PDB entry 3E1I | X-ray diffraction, 2.30 A resolution | chains A and C of the 4 polymer chains in the assembly

== Chain A ==
Protein: Fibrinogen alpha chain
From: Homo sapiens
Reference sequence: P02671 (FIBA_HUMAN); residues 111-197 here correspond to UniProt positions 130-216 (UniProt number = residue number + 19)
Amino-acid sequence (87 residues; each row starts with the number of its first residue):
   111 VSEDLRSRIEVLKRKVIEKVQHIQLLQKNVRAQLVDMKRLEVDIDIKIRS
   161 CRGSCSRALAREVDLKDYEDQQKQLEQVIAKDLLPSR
Disordered / not traced: 111-133, 191-197

== Chain C ==
Protein: Fibrinogen gamma chain
From: Homo sapiens
Reference sequence: P02679 (FIBG_HUMAN); residues 88-406 here correspond to UniProt positions 114-432 (UniProt number = residue number + 26)
Amino-acid sequence (319 residues; each row starts with the number of its first residue):
    88 KMLEEIMKYEASILTHDSSIRYLQEIYNSNNQKIVNLKEKVAQLEAQCQE
   138 PCKDTVQIHDITGKDCQDIANKGAKQSGLYFIKPLKANQQFLVYCEIDGS
   188 GNGWTVFQKRLDGSVDFKKNWIQYKEGFGHLSPTGTTEFWLGNEKIHLIS
   238 TQSAIPYALRVELEDWNGRTSTADYAMFKVGPEADKYRLTYAYFAGGDAG
   288 DAFDGFDFGDDPSDKFFTSHNGMQFSTWDNDNDKFEGNCAEQDGSGWWMN
   338 KCHAGHLNGVYYQGGTYSKASTPNGYDNGIIWATWKTRWYSMKKTTMKII
   388 PFNRLTIGEGQQHHLGGAK
Disordered / not traced: 88-104, 393-406
Disulfide bonds: Cys153-Cys182, Cys326-Cys339
Bound ions: Ca2+ site 1: Glu132 (shared with 3 residues of chain B); Ca2+ site 2: Asp294, Gly296, Asp298, Asp301; Ca2+ site 3: Asp318, Asp320, Phe322, Gly324
UniProt features mapped onto this chain:
  - region: Thr374 to Glu396 (Gamma-chain polymerization, binding amino end of another fibrin alpha chain), Gly397 to Lys406 (Platelet aggregation and Staphylococcus clumping)
  - binding site (Ca(2+)): Asp318, Asp320, Phe322, Gly324
  - glycosylation: Asn308 (N-linked (GlcNAc...) asparagine)
  - cross-link: Gln398 (Isoglutamyl lysine isopeptide (Gln-Lys) (interchain with K-432)), Lys406 (Isoglutamyl lysine isopeptide (Lys-Gln) (interchain with Q-424))
Reported in the primary citation:
  - Ca2+ coordination: Glu132, Asp294 to Asp301

== Chain A / chain C interface ==
Contacting residue pairs (22; chain A residue first):
  Gln134(A) - Ile107(C)
  Asn139(A) - Tyr114(C)  hydrogen bond
  Gln143(A) - Tyr114(C)  hydrogen bond (side chain-backbone)
  Gln143(A) - Asn117(C)
  Gln143(A) - Asn118(C)
  Met147(A) - Ile121(C)  hydrophobic
  Leu150(A) - Leu124(C)  hydrophobic
  Leu150(A) - Lys125(C)
  Ile154(A) - Val128(C)  hydrophobic
  Lys157(A) - Val128(C)
  Lys157(A) - Glu132(C)
  Ile158(A) - Leu131(C)  hydrophobic
  Ser160(A) - Cys135(C)
  Cys161(A) - Leu131(C)  hydrophobic
  Cys161(A) - Cys135(C)  disulfide
  Gly163(A) - Glu137(C)
  Gly163(A) - Pro138(C)
  Gly163(A) - Cys139(C)  hydrogen bond (backbone-backbone)
  Ser164(A) - Cys135(C)  hydrogen bond (side chain-backbone)
  Ser164(A) - Gln136(C)
  Ser164(A) - Glu137(C)  hydrogen bond (side chain-backbone)
  Cys165(A) - Cys135(C)  hydrophobic
Other interface residues (no listed pair), chain A (15 interface residues in all): Leu135, Asp153
Other interface residues (no listed pair), chain C (17 interface residues in all): Tyr109, Gln134
Disulfides between the chains: Cys161(A)-Cys135(C)

== In short ==
Chain A and chain C form an interface of 15 and 17 residues respectively, with 1 disulfide bond and 5 hydrogen
bonds. Among the polar pairs are Asn139(A)-Tyr114(C), Gln143(A)-Tyr114(C) and Ser164(A)-Cys135(C). Curated
annotation (UniProt) lists 4 Ca2+-binding residues on chain C. The paper reports Ca2+ coordination by
Glu132(C) and Asp294(C).
Chain A is Fibrinogen alpha chain and chain C is Fibrinogen gamma chain, both from Homo sapiens; the
structure, Crystal Structure of BbetaD432A Variant Fibrinogen Fragment D with the Peptide Ligand
Gly-His-Arg-Pro-amide, was determined by X-ray diffraction.
